PDB entry 1MA7 | X-ray diffraction, 2.30 A resolution | chains C and B of the 4 polymer chains in the assembly

== Chain C ==
Molecule: LOXP
Notes: fragment: upper strand; engineered mutation(s): C8A,G27T
Sequence (34 nucleotides; numbered 1 to 34; the number before each row is that of its first residue):
     1 ATAACTTAGTATAATGTATGCTATACTAAGTTAT
Not modelled in the structure: 17-18

== Chain B ==
Name: Cre recombinase
From: Enterobacteria phage P1
UniProtKB: P06956 (RECR_BPP1); residue numbers follow UniProt; this construct covers 2-343
Amino-acid sequence (349 residues; numbered -5 to 343; the number before each row is that of its first residue; numbers below 1 keep their minus sign (Met-5 is residue -5)):
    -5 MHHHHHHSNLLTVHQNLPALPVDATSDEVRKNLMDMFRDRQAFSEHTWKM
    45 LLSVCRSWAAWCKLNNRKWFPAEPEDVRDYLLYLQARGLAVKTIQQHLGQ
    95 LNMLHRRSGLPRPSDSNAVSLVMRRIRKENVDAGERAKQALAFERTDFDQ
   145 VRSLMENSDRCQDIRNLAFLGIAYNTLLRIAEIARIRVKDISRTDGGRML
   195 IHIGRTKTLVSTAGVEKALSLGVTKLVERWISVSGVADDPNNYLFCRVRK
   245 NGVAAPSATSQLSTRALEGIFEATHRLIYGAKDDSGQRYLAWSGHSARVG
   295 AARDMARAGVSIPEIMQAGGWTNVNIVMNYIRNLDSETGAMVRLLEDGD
Not modelled in the structure: -5 to 19, 328-332, 342-343
Construct notes: expression tag (-4 to 1)
Curated features (UniProtKB/Swiss-Prot):
  - active site: Arg173, His289, Arg292, Trp315, Tyr324 (O-(3'-phospho-DNA)-tyrosine intermediate)
Reported in the primary citation:
  - binding site for LOXP: Arg259, Glu262
  - conformationally variable residues (helix shift, side-chain flip): Arg259, Glu262, Glu266, Val318 to Arg326
  - specificity-determining residues: Arg259
  - contacts within the chain: Arg259-Glu262, Arg259-Glu266
  - binding site for LOXP (chain C): Lys86, Arg173, Lys201, Glu262, Trp315, Tyr324
  - catalytic residues: Arg173, Lys201, His289, Arg292, Trp315, Tyr324
  - mutagenesis - E262Q/E266Q (2.5-fold): increased binding to LoxAT
  - mutagenesis - E262Q/E266Q: increased binding to LoxP
  - mutagenesis - E262Q/E266Q: increased catalytic activity on LoxP
  - mutagenesis - E262Q/E266Q: increased catalytic activity on LoxAT

== How chain C and chain B interact ==
Residue-residue contacts (63):
  DT2(C) - Lys244(B)  hydrogen bond to the base
  DA3(C) - Lys244(B)  sugar contact
  DA4(C) - Arg154(B)  salt bridge to the phosphate
  DA4(C) - Gln156(B)  hydrogen bond to the phosphate
  DA4(C) - Val242(B)  sugar contact
  DA4(C) - Arg243(B)  sugar contact
  DA4(C) - Lys244(B)  sugar contact
  DC5(C) - Gln156(B)  hydrogen bond to the phosphate
  DC5(C) - Arg159(B)  salt bridge to the phosphate
  DC5(C) - Arg241(B)  phosphate contact
  DC5(C) - Val242(B)  hydrogen bond to the phosphate
  DC5(C) - Leu256(B)  phosphate contact
  DT6(C) - Arg241(B)  sugar contact
  DT6(C) - Gln255(B)  phosphate contact
  DT6(C) - Leu256(B)  phosphate contact
  DT6(C) - Ser257(B)  hydrogen bond to the phosphate
  DT6(C) - Ala260(B)  phosphate contact
  DT7(C) - Ser257(B)  base contact
  DT7(C) - Arg259(B)  base contact
  DG9(C) - Arg50(B)  sugar contact
  DT10(C) - Lys43(B)  hydrogen bond to the base
  DT10(C) - Met44(B)  base contact
  DT10(C) - Ser47(B)  hydrogen bond to the phosphate
  DT10(C) - Arg50(B)  salt bridge to the phosphate
  DA11(C) - Lys43(B)  base contact
  DA11(C) - Met44(B)  hydrogen bond to the base
  DA11(C) - Arg81(B)  salt bridge to the phosphate
  DA11(C) - Leu83(B)  phosphate contact
  DA11(C) - Thr87(B)  sugar contact
  DA11(C) - Arg282(B)  base contact
  DT12(C) - Met44(B)  base contact
  DT12(C) - Leu83(B)  phosphate contact
  DT12(C) - Ala84(B)  hydrogen bond to the phosphate
  DT12(C) - Thr87(B)  hydrogen bond to the phosphate
  DT12(C) - Gln90(B)  base contact
  DT12(C) - Lys132(B)  hydrogen bond to the phosphate
  DT12(C) - Arg282(B)  sugar contact
  DA13(C) - Lys86(B)  phosphate contact
  DA13(C) - Gln90(B)  base contact
  DA13(C) - Ala131(B)  phosphate contact
  DA13(C) - Lys132(B)  salt bridge to the phosphate
  DA13(C) - Tyr283(B)  sugar contact
  DA14(C) - Lys86(B)  hydrogen bond to the base
  DA14(C) - Lys201(B)  hydrogen bond to the base
  DA14(C) - His289(B)  sugar contact
  DA14(C) - Ile320(B)  phosphate contact
  DA14(C) - Tyr324(B)  phosphate contact
  DT15(C) - Arg173(B)  salt bridge to the phosphate
  DT15(C) - Lys201(B)  hydrogen bond to the sugar
  DT15(C) - Thr202(B)  phosphate contact
  DT15(C) - His289(B)  salt bridge to the phosphate
  DT15(C) - Arg292(B)  salt bridge to the phosphate
  DT15(C) - Trp315(B)  hydrogen bond to the phosphate
  DT15(C) - Ile320(B)  sugar contact
  DT15(C) - Tyr324(B)  hydrogen bond to the phosphate
  DG16(C) - Thr202(B)  sugar contact
  DG16(C) - Trp315(B)  phosphate contact
  DG16(C) - Thr316(B)  hydrogen bond to the phosphate
  DG16(C) - Asn317(B)  hydrogen bond to the phosphate
  DG16(C) - Ile320(B)  phosphate contact
  DC21(C) - Arg118(B)  sugar contact
  DT22(C) - Arg118(B)  salt bridge to the phosphate
  DT22(C) - Lys122(B)  salt bridge to the phosphate
Also at the interface, not in a pair above, chain C (18 interface residues in all): DA1, DA8
Also at the interface, not in a pair above, chain B (41 interface residues in all): Arg130, Gln133, Gly314

== Summary ==
18 residues of chain C and 41 residues of chain B are in contact; the contacts include 18 hydrogen bonds and
10 salt bridges. Polar pairs include DT2(C)-Lys244(B), DT10(C)-Lys43(B) and DA11(C)-Met44(B). The paper
reports catalytic residues Arg173(B), Lys201(B) and His289(B) among others; E262Q/E266Q of chain B increase
binding to LoxAT.
Here chain C is LOXP and chain B is Cre recombinase (Enterobacteria phage P1). Entry 1MA7 (Crystal structure
of Cre site-specific recombinase complexed with a mutant DNA substrate, LoxP-A8/T27) was determined by X-ray
diffraction.
